8IW1 - chains A and R of the 5 polymer chains in the assembly; structure by electron microscopy, 3.40 A resolution.

Chain A:
Molecule: Guanine nucleotide-binding protein G(i) subunit alpha-1, Guanine nucleotide-binding protein G(olf) subunit alpha
Organism: Homo sapiens
UniProtKB: chimeric construct of P63096, P38405: residues 1-18 from P63096 (GNAI1_HUMAN) positions 1-18 (same numbers); residues 19-182 from P38405 positions 28-66 (offset varies); residues 191-381 from P38405 positions 191-381 (same numbers)
Amino-acid sequence (256 residues; row label = number of the first residue in the row; note: 125 numbers in that range are skipped by the numbering (no residue carries them; nothing is unmodelled there)):
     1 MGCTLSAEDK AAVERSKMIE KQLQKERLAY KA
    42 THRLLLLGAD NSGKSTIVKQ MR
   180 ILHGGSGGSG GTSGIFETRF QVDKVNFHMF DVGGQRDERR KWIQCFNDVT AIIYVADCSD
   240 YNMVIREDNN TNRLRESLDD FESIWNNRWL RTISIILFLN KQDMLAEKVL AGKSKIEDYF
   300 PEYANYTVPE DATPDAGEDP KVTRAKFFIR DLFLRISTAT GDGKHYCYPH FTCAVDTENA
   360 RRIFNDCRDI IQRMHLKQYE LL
Disordered / not traced: 1-3, 180-192, 213-217, 241-252
Construct notes: engineered mutation Asp-51 (Gly in P38405), Asn-52 (Glu in P38405), Asp-236 (Ala in P38405), Asp-239 (Ser in P38405), Asp-259 (Leu in P38405), Ala-359 (Ile in P38405), Ile-362 (Val in P38405); linker (183-190)
Curated features (UniProtKB/Swiss-Prot):
  - lipidation: Gly-2 (N-myristoyl glycine), Cys-3 (S-palmitoyl cysteine)
  - region: Arg-44 to Ala-50, Ser-53 to Thr-57 (G1 motif), Phe-206 to Arg-215 (G3 motif), Ile-275 to Asp-282 (G4 motif), Thr-351 to Thr-356 (G5 motif)
  - binding site (GTP): Ser-53, Gly-54, Lys-55, Ser-56, Thr-57, Thr-191, Gly-213, Asn-279, Lys-280, Asp-282, Ala-353
  - binding site (Mg(2+)): Ser-56, Thr-191, Asp-210

Chain R:
Molecule: Trace amine-associated receptor 9
Organism: Mus musculus
UniProtKB: Q5QD04 (TAAR9_MOUSE); residues 1-348 here = UniProt positions 1-348
Amino-acid sequence (348 residues; row label = number of the first residue in the row):
     1 MTSDFSPEPP MELCYENVNG SCIKSSYAPW PRAILYGVLG LGALLAVFGN LLVIIAILHF
    61 KQLHTPTNFL VASLACADFL VGVTVMPFST VRSVESCWYF GESYCKFHTC FDTSFCFASL
   121 FHLCCISIDR YIAVTDPLTY PTKFTVSVSG LCIALSWFFS VTYSFSIFYT GANEEGIEEL
   181 VVALTCVGGC QAPLNQNWVL LCFLLFFLPT VVMVFLYGRI FLVAKYQARK IEGTANQAQA
   241 SSESYKERVA KRERKAAKTL GIAMAAFLVS WLPYIIDAVI DAYMNFITPA YVYEILVWCV
   301 YYNSAMNPLI YAFFYPWFRK AIKLIVSGKV FRADSSTTNL FSEEAGAG
Disordered / not traced: 1-30, 172-189, 234-243, 329-348
Disulfide bonds: Cys-105/Cys-190
Curated features (UniProtKB/Swiss-Prot):
  - region: Glu-174 to Val-187 (Extracellular Loop 2 (ECL2))
  - binding site (spermidine): Asp-112, Thr-113
  - glycosylation: Asn-19 (N-linked (GlcNAc...) asparagine)
  - mutagenesis: Leu-35 (L35W: Decreased binding to spermidine), Thr-109 (T109A: Abolished activation of G(s) G alpha protein in response to spermidine-binding), Asp-112 (D112A/N/E: Abolished activation of G(s) G alpha protein in response to trace amine-binding), Thr-113 (T113A/I/V/L: Abolished activation of G(s) G alpha protein in response to spermidine-binding), Phe-117 (F117T/L: Abolished activation of G(s) G alpha protein in response to trace amine-binding), Phe-168 (F168V: Abolished activation of G(s) G alpha protein in response to trace amine-binding), Glu-178 to Glu-179 (Decreased binding to spermidine), Glu-178 (E178A: Does not affect binding to spermidine), Glu-179 (E179A: Does not affect binding to spermidine), Ala-263 (A263I/L: Decreased activation of GNAL/G(olf) G alpha protein in response to trace amine-binding without affecting activation of G(s) G alpha proteins), Trp-271 (W271A: Abolished activation of G(s) G alpha protein in response to trace amine-binding), Tyr-274 (Y274C/A/L: Abolished activation of G(s) G alpha protein in response to trace amine-binding), 10 further mutagenesis entries in UniProt

Interface between chain A and chain R:
Contacting residue pairs - 27 pairs, chain A then chain R:
  Ala-32(A) / Thr-142(R)
  His-43(A) / Leu-138(R)
  Tyr-345(A) / Ile-231(R)
  Phe-363(A) / Leu-138(R)  hydrophobic
  Arg-367(A) / Pro-137(R)
  Arg-367(A) / Leu-138(R)
  Asp-368(A) / Gln-227(R)
  Ile-370(A) / Pro-137(R)
  Ile-370(A) / Leu-138(R)  hydrophobic
  Gln-371(A) / Val-134(R)
  Gln-371(A) / Pro-137(R)
  Gln-371(A) / Val-223(R)
  Gln-371(A) / Gln-227(R)
  Arg-372(A) / Gln-227(R)  hydrogen bond
  His-374(A) / Ala-133(R)  hydrogen bond (side chain-backbone)
  His-374(A) / Pro-137(R)
  Leu-375(A) / Val-134(R)  hydrophobic
  Gln-377(A) / Trp-317(R)
  Tyr-378(A) / Arg-130(R)
  Tyr-378(A) / Ala-133(R)
  Tyr-378(A) / Tyr-315(R)
  Glu-379(A) / Thr-259(R)  hydrogen bond (backbone-side chain)
  Glu-379(A) / Phe-314(R)
  Leu-380(A) / Lys-255(R)
  Leu-380(A) / Ala-256(R)
  Leu-381(A) / Arg-252(R)  hydrogen bond (backbone-side chain)
  Leu-381(A) / Lys-255(R)  hydrogen bond (backbone-side chain)
Interface residues without a listed pair, chain A (17 interface residues in all): Cys-366
Interface residues without a listed pair, chain R (19 interface residues in all): Tyr-140, Ile-220, Pro-316

In short:
Chain A and chain R form an interface of 17 and 19 residues respectively, with 5 hydrogen bonds. Polar pairs
include Arg-372(A)/Gln-227(R), His-374(A)/Ala-133(R) and Glu-379(A)/Thr-259(R).
Here chain A is Guanine nucleotide-binding protein G(i) subunit alpha-1, Guanine nucleotide-binding protein
G(olf) subunit alpha (Homo sapiens) and chain R is Trace amine-associated receptor 9 (Mus musculus). Entry
8IW1 (Cryo-EM structure of the PEA-bound mTAAR9-Golf complex) was determined by electron microscopy (same
publication as 8ITF, 8IW4, 8IW7 and 8IW9).
